6ZMG - chain A; structure by X-ray diffraction, 1.48 A resolution.

Chain A:
Protein: Chains: A
Amino-acid sequence (146 residues; each row starts with the number of its first residue):
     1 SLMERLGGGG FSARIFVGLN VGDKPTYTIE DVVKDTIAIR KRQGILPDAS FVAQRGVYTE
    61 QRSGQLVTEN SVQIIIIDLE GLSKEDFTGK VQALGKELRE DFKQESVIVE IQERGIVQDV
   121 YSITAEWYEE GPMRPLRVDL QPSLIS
Disordered / not traced: 130-146
Ligand contacts: S-adenosylhomocysteine (SAH): Phe-16, Val-17, Gly-18, Asn-20, Asp-48, Ala-49, Ser-50, Gln-54, Arg-55, Gly-56, Val-57, Tyr-58, Glu-69, Ser-71, Ile-75, Ile-76, Ile-77, Leu-79, Gln-104, Glu-105, Ser-106, Ile-108
Reported in the primary citation:
  - binding site for S-adenosylhomocysteine: Ser-50, Gly-56, Val-57, Tyr-58, Glu-69, Ser-71, Ile-77, Gln-104
  - binding site for S-adenosylhomocysteine: Glu-105, Ser-106 (from molecular simulation)
  - catalytic residues: Tyr-58, Glu-69 (from molecular simulation)
  - mutagenesis - Y58F, E105Q: decreased catalytic activity
  - mutagenesis - E69A (1500-fold reduction), E69Q: abolished catalytic activity
  - mutagenesis - Y58F: decreased stability
  - mutagenesis - E69Q: abolished binding to S-adenosylhomocysteine
  - mutagenesis - E69A, E69Q: abolished growth
  - self-association interface (contacts with another copy of this molecule): Leu-2 to Leu-6, Arg-14, Val-33, Gly-115, Val-120 to Thr-124
  - mutagenesis - A13V, R14C, V33D, V52D, G56D, A93G, G95D, E110K, G115V: abolished growth (citing earlier work)
  - contacts within the chain: Val-52
  - mutagenesis - E69Q: unchanged binding to SAM

In short:
Chain A binds S-adenosylhomocysteine. From the paper: catalytic residues Tyr-58 and Glu-69; E69A, E69Q and
A13V, among others, abolish growth; 13 substitutions were tested in all.
Chain A is Chains: A; the structure, Phage sam lyase in complex with S-adenosyl-L-homocysteine, was determined
by X-ray diffraction (same publication as 6ZM9 and 6ZNB).
